PDB entry 1P0B | X-ray diffraction, 1.70 A resolution | chain A

Chain A:
Molecule: Queuine tRNA-ribosyltransferase
Source organism: Zymomonas mobilis
Notes: EC 2.4.2.29
UniProtKB: P28720 (TGT_ZYMMO); residues 2-386 here correspond to UniProt positions 1-385 (UniProt number = residue number - 1)
Sequence (386 residues; row label = number of the first residue in the row):
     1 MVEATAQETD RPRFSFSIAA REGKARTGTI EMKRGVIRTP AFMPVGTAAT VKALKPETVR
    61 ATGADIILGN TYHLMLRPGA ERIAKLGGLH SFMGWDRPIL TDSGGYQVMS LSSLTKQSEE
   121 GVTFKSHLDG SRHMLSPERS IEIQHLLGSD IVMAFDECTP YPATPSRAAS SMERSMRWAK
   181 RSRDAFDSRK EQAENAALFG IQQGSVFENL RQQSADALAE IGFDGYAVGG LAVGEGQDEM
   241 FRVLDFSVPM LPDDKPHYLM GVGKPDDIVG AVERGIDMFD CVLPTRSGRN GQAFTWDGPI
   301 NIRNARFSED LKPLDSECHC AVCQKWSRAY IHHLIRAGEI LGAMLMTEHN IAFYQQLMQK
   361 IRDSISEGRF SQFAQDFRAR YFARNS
Unresolved in the structure: 1-10, 128-131, 384-386
Sequence notes: cloning artifact (1)
Bound ions: Zn2+: Cys318, Cys320, Cys323, His349
Residues lining bound ligands: 7-deaza-7-cyano-guanine (PQ0; 2-amino-4-oxo-4,7-dihydro-3H-pyrrolo[2,3-d]pyrimidine-5-carbonitrile): Asp102, Ser103, Gly105, Tyr106, Asp156, Cys158, Ile201, Gln203, Gly229, Gly230, Leu231, Ala232, Val233, Met260, Gly261

Overview:
Bound to chain A: 7-deaza-7-cyano-guanine. Cys318, Cys320, Cys323 and His349 form the Zn2+ site.
Chain A is Queuine tRNA-ribosyltransferase (Zymomonas mobilis); the structure, Crystal Structure Of
tRNA-Guanine Transglycosylase (TGT) From Zymomonas mobilis Complexed With Archaeosine Precursor, Preq0, was
determined by X-ray diffraction (same publication as 1OZM, 1OZQ, 1P0D and 1P0E).
